8DB2 - chain A; structure by X-ray diffraction, 1.50 A resolution.

Chain A:
Protein: Retinol-binding protein 2
From: Homo sapiens
UniProt: P50120 (RET2_HUMAN); residues 1-133 here correspond to UniProt positions 2-134 (UniProt number = residue number + 1)
Sequence (133 residues; each row starts with the number of its first residue):
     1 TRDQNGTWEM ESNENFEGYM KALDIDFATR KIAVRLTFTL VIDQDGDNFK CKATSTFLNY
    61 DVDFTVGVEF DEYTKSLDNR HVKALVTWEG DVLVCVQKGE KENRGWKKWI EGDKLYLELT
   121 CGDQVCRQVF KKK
Covalently attached groups: compound RH6 linked to K108
Differences from the reference sequence: engineered mutation F38 (Gln39 in P50120), L40 (Lys41 in P50120), C51 (Thr52 in P50120), A53 (Thr54 in P50120), L58 (Arg59 in P50120), K108 (Gln109 in P50120)
Small-molecule neighbours: RH6 ((2E)-3-[7-(diethylamino)-2-oxo-2H-1-benzopyran-3-yl]prop-2-enal, bound form): F16, M20, A33, F38, L40, A53, T54, S55, L58, N59, Y60, L77, W106, L117, L119

In short:
Compound RH6 is covalently linked to K108.
Chain A is Retinol-binding protein 2 (Homo sapiens); the structure, Q108K:K40L:T51C:T53A:R58L:Q38F mutant of
hCRBPII bound to synthetic fluorophore CM1V, was determined by X-ray diffraction (same publication as 8D6L,
8D6H, 8D6N and 8DN1).
